8ADN - chains 3 and Y of the 30 polymer chains in the assembly; structure by electron microscopy, 2.77 A resolution.

== Chain 3 ==
Molecule: Proteasome Inhibitor 31-Like
Organism: Vairimorpha necatrix
Amino-acid sequence (147 residues; each row starts with the number of its first residue):
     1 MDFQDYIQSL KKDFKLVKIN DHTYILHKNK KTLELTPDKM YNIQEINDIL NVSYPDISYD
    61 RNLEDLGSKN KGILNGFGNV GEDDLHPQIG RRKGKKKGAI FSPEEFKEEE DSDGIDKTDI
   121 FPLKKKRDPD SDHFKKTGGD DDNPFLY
Disordered / not traced: 1-75, 90-95, 107-112

== Chain Y ==
Molecule: Proteasome subunit beta type-5
Organism: Vairimorpha necatrix
Amino-acid sequence (228 residues; row label = number of the first residue in the row):
     1 MEKLFTGDIM EIQNTKVDSA FMKNKIVPYK GTTTLAFIFQ GGMVIAVDSR ASAGSYIASQ
    61 NVHKVIRVNK HLIGTMAGGA SDCYFWEKKM GLYAKLYELK NNKRISVSAA SMYLSNCVYS
   121 YKGQGLSLGS MVCGYDGDKP VIYYVDDAGQ RLSGDLFSVG SGSTIAYGVL NESYRFDLTK
   181 EEALNLGKKA IWHATHRDAY SGGNVNLYFM DKNGWEHLGT FDVDKFEQ
Disordered / not traced: 1-31, 227-228
What the authors report for this chain:
  - specificity-determining residues: M76

== Chain 3 / chain Y interface ==
Residue-residue contacts - 42 pairs, chain 3 then chain Y:
  G76(3) with Q124(Y), hydrogen bond (backbone-backbone)
  F77(3) with D82(Y); Y121(Y), hydrophobic; Q124(Y), hydrogen bond (backbone-backbone); G125(Y); L126(Y)
  N79(3) with G125(Y), hydrogen bond (backbone-backbone); S127(Y)
  V80(3) with G79(Y), hydrogen bond (backbone-backbone); S127(Y), hydrogen bond (backbone-side chain)
  G81(3) with G78(Y); G79(Y); S127(Y)
  E82(3) with S127(Y)
  D83(3) with S161(Y); Y200(Y)
  D84(3) with T32(Y), hydrogen bond (side chain-backbone); G78(Y); G160(Y); S161(Y), hydrogen bond (backbone-backbone)
  L85(3) with A77(Y), hydrophobic; G78(Y); S127(Y); L128(Y); G129(Y); D147(Y); V159(Y), hydrophobic; G160(Y), hydrogen bond (backbone-backbone); S161(Y)
  H86(3) with S161(Y)
  P87(3) with S161(Y); T164(Y)
  K96(3) with Y200(Y)
  G98(3) with S52(Y)
  A99(3) with S52(Y), hydrogen bond (backbone-backbone); G78(Y); G79(Y); A80(Y), hydrogen bond (backbone-backbone)
  I100(3) with A51(Y), hydrophobic; S52(Y), hydrogen bond (backbone-backbone); A53(Y); A58(Y), hydrophobic
Also at the interface, not in a pair above, chain 3 (20 interface residues in all): G78, Q88, I89, F101, S102
Also at the interface, not in a pair above, chain Y (25 interface residues in all): G54, S55

== Overview ==
20 residues of chain 3 face 25 of chain Y across their interface, with 11 hydrogen bonds. Among the polar
pairs are V80(3)-S127(Y), D84(3)-T32(Y) and G76(3)-Q124(Y). The paper reports the specificity determinant
M76(Y).
Here chain 3 is Proteasome Inhibitor 31-Like and chain Y is Proteasome subunit beta type-5, both from
Vairimorpha necatrix. Entry 8ADN (Vairimorpha necatrix 20S proteasome from spores) was determined by electron
microscopy.
